PDB entry 8QP9 | electron microscopy, 4.10 A resolution (low resolution: residue-level contacts below are approximate; hydrogen-bond / salt-bridge calls are withheld) | chains J and 4 of the 16 polymer chains in the assembly

[Chain J]
Name: U4/U6 small nuclear ribonucleoprotein Prp3
Source organism: Homo sapiens
UniProt: O43395 (PRPF3_HUMAN); residues 1-683 here = UniProt positions 1-683
Amino-acid sequence (683 residues; each row starts with the number of its first residue):
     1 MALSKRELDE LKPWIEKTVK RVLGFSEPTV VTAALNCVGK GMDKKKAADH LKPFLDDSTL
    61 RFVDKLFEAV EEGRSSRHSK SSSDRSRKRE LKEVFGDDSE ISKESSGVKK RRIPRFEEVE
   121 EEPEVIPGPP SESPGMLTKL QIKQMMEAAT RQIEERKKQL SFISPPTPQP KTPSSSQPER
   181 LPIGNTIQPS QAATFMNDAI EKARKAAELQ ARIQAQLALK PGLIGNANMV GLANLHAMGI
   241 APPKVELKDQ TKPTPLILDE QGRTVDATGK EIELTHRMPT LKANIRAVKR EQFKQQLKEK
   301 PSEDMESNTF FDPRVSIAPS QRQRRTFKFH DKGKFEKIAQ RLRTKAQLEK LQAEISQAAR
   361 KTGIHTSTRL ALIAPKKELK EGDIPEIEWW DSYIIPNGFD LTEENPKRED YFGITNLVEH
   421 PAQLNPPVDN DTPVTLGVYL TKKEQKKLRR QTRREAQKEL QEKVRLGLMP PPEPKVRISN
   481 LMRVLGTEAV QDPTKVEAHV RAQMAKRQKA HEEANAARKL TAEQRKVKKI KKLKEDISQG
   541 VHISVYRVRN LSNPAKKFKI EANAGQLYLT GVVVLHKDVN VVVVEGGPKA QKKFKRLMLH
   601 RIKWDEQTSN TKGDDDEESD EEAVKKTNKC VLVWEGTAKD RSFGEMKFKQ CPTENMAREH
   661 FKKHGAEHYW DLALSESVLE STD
Unresolved in the structure: 1-433, 476-683
Curated features (UniProtKB/Swiss-Prot):
  - modified residue: Ser164 (Phosphoserine), Thr167 (Phosphothreonine), Ser619 (Phosphoserine)
  - cross-link (Glycyl lysine isopeptide (Lys-Gly)): Lys139 (interchain with G-Cter in SUMO2), Lys244 (interchain with G-Cter in SUMO2), Lys252 (interchain with G-Cter in SUMO2)
  - natural variant: Pro493 (P493S: In RP18), Thr494 (T494M: In RP18)

[Chain 4]
Molecule: U4 snRNA
Source organism: Homo sapiens
Sequence (144 nucleotides; numbered 1 to 144; the number before each row is that of its first residue):
     1 AGCUUUGCGC AGUGGCAGUA UCGUAGCCAA UGAGGUCUAU CCGAGGCGCG AUUAUUGCUA
    61 AUUGAAAACU UUUCCCAAUA CCCCGCCGUG ACGACUUGCA AUAUAGUCGG CACUGGCAAU
   121 UUUUGACAGU CUCUACGGAG ACUG
Unresolved in the structure: 53-54, 71-72, 81-144

[Chain J / chain 4 interface]
Pairs across the interface - 4 pairs, chain J then chain 4:
  Lys443(J) with G23(4)
  Lys447(J) with G23(4)
  Lys475(J) with G12(4); U13(4)
Other interface residues (no listed pair), chain J (6 interface residues in all): Lys446, Arg449, Arg453
Other interface residues (no listed pair), chain 4 (5 interface residues in all): G9, C10

[In short]
6 residues of chain J and 5 residues of chain 4 are in contact.
Here chain J is U4/U6 small nuclear ribonucleoprotein Prp3 and chain 4 is U4 snRNA, both from Homo sapiens.
Entry 8QP9 (Cryo-EM Structure of Pre-B+AMPPNP Complex (core part)) was determined by electron microscopy
together with 8QOZ, 8QP8, 8QPA, 8QPB, 8QPE and 8QPK from the same study.
